2XMP - chain A; structure by X-ray diffraction, 2.50 A resolution.

Chain A:
Name: Trehalose-synthase tret
Source organism: Pyrococcus horikoshii
UniProt: O58762 (O58762_PYRHO); residue numbers follow UniProt; this construct covers 1-416
Chain sequence (416 residues; row label = number of the first residue in the row):
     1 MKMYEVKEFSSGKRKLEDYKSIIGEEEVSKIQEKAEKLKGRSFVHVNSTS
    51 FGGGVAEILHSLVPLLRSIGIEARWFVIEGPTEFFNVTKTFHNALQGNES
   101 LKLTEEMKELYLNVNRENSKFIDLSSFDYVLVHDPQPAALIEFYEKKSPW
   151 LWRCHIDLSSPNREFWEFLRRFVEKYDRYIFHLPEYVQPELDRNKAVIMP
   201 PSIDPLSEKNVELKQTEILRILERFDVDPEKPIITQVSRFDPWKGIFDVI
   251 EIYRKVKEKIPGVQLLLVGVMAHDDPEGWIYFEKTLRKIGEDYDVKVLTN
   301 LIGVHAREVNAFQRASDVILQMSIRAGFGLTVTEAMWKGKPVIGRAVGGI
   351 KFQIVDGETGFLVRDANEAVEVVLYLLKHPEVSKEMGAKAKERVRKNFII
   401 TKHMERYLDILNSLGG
Disordered / not traced: 1-2, 416
Construct notes: engineered mutation Ala326 (Glu in O58762); conflict Val372 (Lys in O58762)
Residues lining bound ligands: UDP (uridine-5'-diphosphate): Lys209, Val237, Ser238, Arg239, Lys244, Val268, Gly269, Val270, Gly327, Phe328, Gly329, Leu330, Thr331, Glu334

Overview:
Chain A binds UDP.
Chain A is Trehalose-synthase tret (Pyrococcus horikoshii); the structure, Crystal structure of trehalose
synthase TreT mutant E326A from P. horishiki in complex with UDP, was determined by X-ray diffraction together
with 2XA2, 2XA9, 2X6Q, 2X6R and 2XA1 from the same study.
